Entry 2Z3N (X-ray diffraction, 2.50 A resolution); this record covers chains A and B of the 4 polymer chains in the assembly.

[Chain A (and B)]
Protein: Leucyl/phenylalanyl-tRNA-protein transferase
Organism: Escherichia coli
Notes: EC 2.3.2.6; chain B of this document is another copy of the same molecule, construct and numbering; everything in this record applies to it too
UniProtKB: P0A8P1 (LFTR_ECOLI); numbering as in UniProt (aligned over 2-234)
Sequence (233 residues; row label = number of the first residue in the row):
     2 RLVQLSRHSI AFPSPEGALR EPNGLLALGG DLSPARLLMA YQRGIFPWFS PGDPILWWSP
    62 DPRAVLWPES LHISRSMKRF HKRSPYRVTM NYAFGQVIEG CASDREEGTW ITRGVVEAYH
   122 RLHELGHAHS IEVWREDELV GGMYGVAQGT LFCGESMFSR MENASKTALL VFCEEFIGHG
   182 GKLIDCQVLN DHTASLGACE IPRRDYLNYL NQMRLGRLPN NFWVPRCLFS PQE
Not modelled in the structure: 107, 233-234 (chain B: 108, 233-234)
Ligand contacts: d(-)-tartaric acid (TAR): Ser160, Met162, Glu163, Asn164, Ala165, Ser166, Lys167, His193

[Chain A / chain B interface]
Contacting residue pairs (25; chain A residue first):
  Arg88(A) - Ile11(B)
  Asn92(A) - His128(B)
  Tyr93(A) - Leu39(B)  hydrophobic
  Tyr93(A) - Gln43(B)  hydrogen bond
  Tyr93(A) - Leu126(B)
  Tyr93(A) - His128(B)  hydrogen bond (backbone-side chain)
  Ala94(A) - Leu126(B)  hydrophobic
  Gln97(A) - Leu126(B)
  Glu125(A) - Asn221(B)
  Glu125(A) - Val225(B)
  Glu125(A) - Pro226(B)
  Leu126(A) - Asn221(B)
  Trp135(A) - Ala36(B)  hydrophobic
  Glu137(A) - His9(B)
  Glu137(A) - Ile11(B)
  Asp138(A) - Arg8(B)  salt bridge
  Asp138(A) - Ile11(B)
  Asp138(A) - Asp32(B)
  Asp138(A) - Ser34(B)
  Asn221(A) - Arg218(B)  hydrogen bond (backbone-side chain)
  Asn222(A) - Leu216(B)  hydrogen bond (side chain-backbone)
  Val225(A) - Leu216(B)
  Val225(A) - Arg218(B)
  Arg227(A) - Leu216(B)
  Cys228(A) - Gln43(B)
Also at the interface, not in a pair above, chain A (19 interface residues in all): Gly96, His121, Gly127, Pro226
Also at the interface, not in a pair above, chain B (22 interface residues in all): Ser10, Ala12, Pro35, Arg37, Glu125, Arg215, Gly217

[Summary]
19 residues of chain A face 22 of chain B across their interface; the contacts include 4 hydrogen bonds and 1
salt bridge. Polar pairs include Asp138(A)-Arg8(B), Tyr93(A)-Gln43(B) and Tyr93(A)-His128(B). Ligands of chain
A: d(-)-tartaric acid.
Chain A and chain B are both Leucyl/phenylalanyl-tRNA-protein transferase (Escherichia coli); the structure,
complex structure of LF-transferase and peptide B, was determined by X-ray diffraction (same publication as
2Z3K, 2Z3L, 2Z3M, 2Z3O and 2Z3P).
